Entry 3AIN (X-ray diffraction, 1.65 A resolution); this record covers chains A and D.

== Chain A (and D) ==
Name: 303aa long hypothetical esterase
From: Sulfolobus tokodaii
Notes: EC 3.1.1.1; chain D of this document is another copy of the same molecule, construct and numbering; everything in this record applies to it too
UniProtKB: Q976W8 (Q976W8_SULTO); residue numbers follow UniProt; this construct covers 1-303
Amino-acid sequence (323 residues; numbered -19 to 303; the number before each row is that of its first residue; numbers below 1 keep their minus sign (Met-19 is residue -19)):
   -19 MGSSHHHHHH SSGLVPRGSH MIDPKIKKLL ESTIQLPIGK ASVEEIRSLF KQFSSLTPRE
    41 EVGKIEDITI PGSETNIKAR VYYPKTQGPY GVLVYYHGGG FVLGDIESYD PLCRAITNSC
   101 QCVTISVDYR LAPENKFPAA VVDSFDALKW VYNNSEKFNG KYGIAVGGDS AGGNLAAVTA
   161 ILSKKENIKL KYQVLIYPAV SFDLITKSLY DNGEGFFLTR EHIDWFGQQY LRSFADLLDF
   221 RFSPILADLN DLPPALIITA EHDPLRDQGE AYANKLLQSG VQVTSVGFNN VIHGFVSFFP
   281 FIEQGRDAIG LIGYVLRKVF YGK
Unresolved in the structure: -19 to 20
Differences from the reference sequence: expression tag (-19 to 0); engineered mutation Gly267 (Arg in Q976W8)
Disulfide bonds: Cys100-Cys102

== Chain A / chain D interface ==
Residue-residue contacts (43):
  Asn254(A) - Asn270(D)
  Leu257(A) - Asn270(D)
  Gln262(A) - Gln284(D)
  Val263(A) - Gln284(D)  hydrogen bond (backbone-side chain)
  Thr264(A) - Gln284(D)
  Thr264(A) - Asp287(D)  hydrogen bond
  Ser265(A) - Gly267(D)
  Ser265(A) - Phe268(D)
  Ser265(A) - Asn269(D)  hydrogen bond (backbone-backbone)
  Ser265(A) - Asn270(D)
  Val266(A) - Val266(D)  hydrophobic
  Val266(A) - Gly267(D)
  Val266(A) - Phe268(D)  hydrophobic
  Gly267(A) - Ser265(D)
  Gly267(A) - Val266(D)
  Gly267(A) - Gly267(D)  hydrogen bond (backbone-backbone)
  Gly267(A) - Asn269(D)
  Phe268(A) - Ser265(D)
  Phe268(A) - Val266(D)  hydrophobic
  Asn269(A) - Ser265(D)  hydrogen bond (backbone-backbone)
  Asn269(A) - Gly267(D)
  Asn270(A) - Asn254(D)
  Asn270(A) - Leu257(D)
  Asn270(A) - Ser265(D)
  Glu283(A) - Lys298(D)  salt bridge
  Gln284(A) - Gln262(D)
  Gln284(A) - Val263(D)  hydrogen bond (side chain-backbone)
  Gln284(A) - Thr264(D)
  Arg286(A) - Tyr294(D)
  Asp287(A) - Thr264(D)  hydrogen bond
  Asp287(A) - Leu291(D)
  Asp287(A) - Tyr294(D)
  Asp287(A) - Val295(D)
  Asp287(A) - Lys298(D)  salt bridge
  Gly290(A) - Tyr294(D)
  Leu291(A) - Asp287(D)
  Tyr294(A) - Arg286(D)
  Tyr294(A) - Asp287(D)
  Tyr294(A) - Gly290(D)
  Val295(A) - Asp287(D)
  Arg297(A) - Arg297(D)
  Lys298(A) - Glu283(D)  salt bridge
  Lys298(A) - Asp287(D)  salt bridge
Other interface residues (no listed pair), chain A (24 interface residues in all): Tyr172, Glu241, Glu250
Other interface residues (no listed pair), chain D (23 interface residues in all): Tyr172, Glu250

== Summary ==
24 residues of chain A and 23 residues of chain D are in contact, with 7 hydrogen bonds and 4 salt bridges.
Polar contacts include Glu283(A)-Lys298(D), Asp287(A)-Lys298(D) and Val263(A)-Gln284(D).
Chain A and chain D are both 303aa long hypothetical esterase (Sulfolobus tokodaii); the structure, R267G
mutant of a HSL-like carboxylesterase from Sulfolobus tokodaii, was determined by X-ray diffraction together
with 3AIK, 3AIL, 3AIM and 3AIO from the same study.
